Entry 6LPH (X-ray diffraction, 1.91 A resolution); this record covers chains A and B.

# Chain A
Molecule: Suppressor of fused homolog
From: Drosophila melanogaster
Reference sequence: Q9VG38 (Q9VG38_DROME); residue numbers follow UniProt; this construct covers 1-258
Chain sequence (258 residues; numbered 1 to 258; the number before each row is that of its first residue):
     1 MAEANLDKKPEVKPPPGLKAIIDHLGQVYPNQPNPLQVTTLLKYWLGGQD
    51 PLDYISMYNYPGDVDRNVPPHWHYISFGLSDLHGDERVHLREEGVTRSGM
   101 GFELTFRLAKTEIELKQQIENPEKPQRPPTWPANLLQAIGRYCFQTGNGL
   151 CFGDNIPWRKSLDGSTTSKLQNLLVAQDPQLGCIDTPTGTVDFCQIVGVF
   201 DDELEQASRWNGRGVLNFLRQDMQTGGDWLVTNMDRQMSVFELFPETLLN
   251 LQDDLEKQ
Disordered / not traced: 1-12, 257-258

# Chain B
Molecule: Serine/threonine-protein kinase fused
From: Drosophila melanogaster
Notes: EC 2.7.11.1
Reference sequence: P23647 (FUSED_DROME); residue numbers follow UniProt; this construct covers 363-387
Chain sequence (28 residues; row label = number of the first residue in the row):
   361 AAPVINSHTCFVSGNSNMILNHMNDNFA
Construct notes: expression tag (361-362, 388)

# How chain A and chain B interact
Pairs across the interface (42):
  Leu-18(A) / Phe-387(B)  hydrophobic
  Ile-22(A) / Met-383(B)  hydrophobic
  Pro-33(A) / Met-383(B)
  Asn-34(A) / His-382(B)
  Asn-34(A) / Met-383(B)  hydrogen bond (side chain-backbone)
  Asn-34(A) / Asn-384(B)  hydrogen bond (side chain-backbone)
  Pro-35(A) / His-382(B)
  Pro-35(A) / Met-383(B)  hydrogen bond (backbone-backbone)
  Leu-36(A) / Leu-380(B)  hydrophobic
  Leu-36(A) / Asn-381(B)
  Leu-36(A) / His-382(B)
  Gln-37(A) / Ile-379(B)
  Gln-37(A) / Leu-380(B)
  Gln-37(A) / Asn-381(B)  hydrogen bond (backbone-backbone)
  Gln-37(A) / Met-383(B)
  Gln-37(A) / Asn-386(B)  hydrogen bond
  Gln-37(A) / Phe-387(B)
  Val-38(A) / Met-378(B)  hydrophobic
  Val-38(A) / Ile-379(B)
  Thr-39(A) / Met-378(B)
  Thr-39(A) / Ile-379(B)  hydrogen bond (backbone-backbone)
  Thr-39(A) / Asn-381(B)  hydrogen bond
  Thr-39(A) / Asn-386(B)  hydrogen bond
  Thr-40(A) / Asn-377(B)
  Thr-40(A) / Met-378(B)
  Leu-41(A) / Ser-376(B)
  Leu-41(A) / Asn-377(B)  hydrogen bond (backbone-backbone)
  Leu-41(A) / Ile-379(B)  hydrophobic
  Leu-42(A) / Asn-377(B)  hydrogen bond (backbone-side chain)
  Asp-50(A) / Asn-375(B)  hydrogen bond
  Asp-50(A) / Asn-377(B)  hydrogen bond
  Tyr-54(A) / Asn-386(B)
  Tyr-54(A) / Phe-387(B)
  Met-57(A) / Leu-380(B)  hydrophobic
  Arg-127(A) / Leu-380(B)
  Thr-130(A) / Val-372(B)
  Thr-130(A) / Ser-373(B)  hydrogen bond
  Trp-131(A) / Ser-373(B)  hydrogen bond (backbone-side chain)
  Asn-134(A) / Ser-373(B)
  Asn-134(A) / Asn-375(B)
  Asn-134(A) / Met-378(B)
  Gln-137(A) / Met-378(B)  hydrogen bond
Also at the interface, not in a pair above, chain A (21 interface residues in all): Ala-133
Also at the interface, not in a pair above, chain B (15 interface residues in all): Phe-371

# In short
The interface between chain A and chain B involves 21 residues on one side and 15 on the other; the contacts
include 15 hydrogen bonds. Polar pairs include Asn-34(A)/Met-383(B), Asn-34(A)/Asn-384(B) and
Gln-37(A)/Asn-386(B).
Here chain A is Suppressor of fused homolog and chain B is Serine/threonine-protein kinase fused, both from
Drosophila melanogaster. Entry 6LPH (the Sufu-Fu complex crystal structure) was determined by X-ray
diffraction.
